PDB entry 1ODT | X-ray diffraction, 1.70 A resolution | chains C and H

== Chain C (and H) ==
Protein: Cephalosporin C deacetylase
From: Bacillus subtilis
Notes: EC 3.1.1.41; chain H of this document is another copy of the same molecule, construct and numbering; everything in this record applies to it too
UniProt: P94388 (P94388); residue numbers follow UniProt; this construct covers 1-318
Chain sequence (318 residues; row label = number of the first residue in the row):
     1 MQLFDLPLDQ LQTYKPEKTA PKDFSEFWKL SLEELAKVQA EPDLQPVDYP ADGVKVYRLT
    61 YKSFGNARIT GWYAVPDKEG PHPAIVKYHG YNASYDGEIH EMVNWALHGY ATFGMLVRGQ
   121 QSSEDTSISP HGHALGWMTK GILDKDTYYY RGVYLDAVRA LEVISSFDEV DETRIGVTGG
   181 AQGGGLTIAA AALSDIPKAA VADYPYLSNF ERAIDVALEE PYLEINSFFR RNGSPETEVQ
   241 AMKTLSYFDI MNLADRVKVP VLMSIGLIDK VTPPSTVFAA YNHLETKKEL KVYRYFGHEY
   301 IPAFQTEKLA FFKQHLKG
Unresolved in the structure: 318
Differences from the reference sequence: engineered mutation A181 (Ser in P94388); conflict E220 (Gln in P94388)
Curated features (UniProtKB/Swiss-Prot):
  - active site (Charge relay system): D269, H298
  - binding site (substrate): Y91

== Interface between chain C and chain H ==
Contacting residue pairs (63; chain C residue first):
  R68(C) with P130(H), hydrogen bond (side chain-backbone)
  Y91(C) with L135(H)
  N92(C) with A134(H); L135(H), hydrogen bond (side chain-backbone); R231(H), hydrogen bond (backbone-side chain)
  S94(C) with R231(H)
  Y95(C) with R230(H), hydrogen bond; R231(H), hydrogen bond
  D96(C) with R231(H), hydrogen bond (backbone-backbone); N232(H); G233(H), hydrogen bond (side chain-backbone)
  G119(C) with G132(H); H133(H), hydrogen bond (backbone-backbone)
  Q120(C) with H133(H)
  Q121(C) with G132(H); R231(H), hydrogen bond (side chain-backbone); N232(H)
  S122(C) with H131(H), hydrogen bond (backbone-backbone); G132(H)
  S123(C) with H131(H); G132(H)
  E124(C) with I128(H); S129(H); P130(H)
  D125(C) with I128(H); S129(H), hydrogen bond (backbone-backbone)
  T126(C) with I128(H)
  I128(C) with E124(H); D125(H); T126(H)
  S129(C) with E124(H); D125(H), hydrogen bond (backbone-backbone)
  P130(C) with R68(H), hydrogen bond (backbone-side chain); E124(H)
  H131(C) with S122(H), hydrogen bond (backbone-backbone); S123(H)
  G132(C) with G119(H); Q121(H); S123(H)
  H133(C) with G119(H), hydrogen bond (backbone-backbone); Q120(H); W137(H)
  A134(C) with N92(H); W137(H)
  L135(C) with Y91(H); N92(H), hydrogen bond (backbone-side chain); G136(H); W137(H), hydrophobic; E224(H)
  G136(C) with L135(H)
  W137(C) with H133(H); A134(H); L135(H), hydrophobic
  E224(C) with L135(H)
  R230(C) with Y95(H)
  R231(C) with N92(H), hydrogen bond (side chain-backbone); S94(H); Y95(H), hydrogen bond; D96(H), hydrogen bond (backbone-backbone); Q121(H), hydrogen bond (backbone-side chain)
  N232(C) with D96(H); Q121(H)
  G233(C) with D96(H), hydrogen bond (backbone-side chain)

== Overview ==
Chain C and chain H each contribute 29 residues to their interface, with 21 hydrogen bonds. Polar pairs
include R68(C)-P130(H), N92(C)-L135(H) and N92(C)-R231(H). UniProt lists active-site residues D269(C) and
H298(C) and substrate-binding residue Y91(C) on chain C.
Chain C and chain H are both Cephalosporin C deacetylase (Bacillus subtilis); the structure, cephalosporin C
deacetylase mutated, in complex with acetate, was determined by X-ray diffraction (same publication as 1ODS).
